7ZMG - chains 6 and L of the 43 polymer chains in the assembly; structure by electron microscopy, 2.44 A resolution.

# Chain 6
Protein: NADH-ubiquinone oxidoreductase chain 6
Source organism: Chaetomium thermophilum var. thermophilum DSM 1495
Notes: EC 7.1.1.2
UniProtKB: G1DJ96 (G1DJ96_CHATD); numbering as in UniProt (aligned over 1-224)
Amino-acid sequence (224 residues; row label = number of the first residue in the row):
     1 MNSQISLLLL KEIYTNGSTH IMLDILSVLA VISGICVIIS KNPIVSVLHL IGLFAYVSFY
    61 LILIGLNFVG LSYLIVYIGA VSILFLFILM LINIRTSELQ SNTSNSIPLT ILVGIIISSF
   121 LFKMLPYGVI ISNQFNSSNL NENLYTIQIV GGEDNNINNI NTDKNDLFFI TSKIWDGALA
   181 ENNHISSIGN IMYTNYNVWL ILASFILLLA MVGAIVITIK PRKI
Unresolved in the structure: 1-2, 135-163, 222-224
Ligand contacts: 1,2-Distearoyl-sn-glycerophosphoethanolamine (3PE): Met22, Phe59, Ile62, Leu63, Asn67, Leu71, Leu74
What the authors report for this chain:
  - conformationally variable residues (helix shift): Tyr77

# Chain L
Protein: NADH-ubiquinone oxidoreductase chain 4L
Source organism: Chaetomium thermophilum var. thermophilum DSM 1495
Notes: EC 7.1.1.2
UniProtKB: G1DJA2 (G1DJA2_CHATD); numbering as in UniProt (aligned over 1-89)
Amino-acid sequence (89 residues; numbered 1 to 89; the number before each row is that of its first residue):
     1 MNITLILFLI GILGFVLNRK NIILMLISIE IMLLSITFLI LLSSLNMDDI IGQTYAIYII
    61 VVAGAESAIG LGILVAFYRL RGSIAIEYK
Unresolved in the structure: 1, 89

# Chain 6 / chain L interface
Pairs across the interface - 97 pairs, chain 6 then chain L:
  Ser27(6) - Ile3(L)
  Val31(6) - Ile10(L)
  Gly34(6) - Ile10(L)
  Ile35(6) - Ile10(L)
  Val37(6) - Leu24(L)
  Val37(6) - Ile27(L)  hydrophobic
  Val37(6) - Ile31(L)  hydrophobic
  Ile38(6) - Ile10(L)
  Ile38(6) - Gly14(L)
  Ile38(6) - Leu24(L)  hydrophobic
  Pro43(6) - Asn21(L)
  Ser46(6) - Ile27(L)
  Val47(6) - Ile27(L)  hydrophobic
  Leu50(6) - Ile27(L)  hydrophobic
  Leu50(6) - Ile31(L)  hydrophobic
  Phe54(6) - Leu34(L)  hydrophobic
  Val57(6) - Leu34(L)  hydrophobic
  Tyr60(6) - Phe38(L)  hydrophobic
  Tyr60(6) - Leu42(L)  hydrophobic
  Leu61(6) - Phe38(L)  hydrophobic
  Leu61(6) - Leu41(L)  hydrophobic
  Ile64(6) - Leu42(L)  hydrophobic
  Ile64(6) - Leu45(L)
  Leu66(6) - Leu41(L)
  Leu66(6) - Gln53(L)
  Phe68(6) - Ile57(L)  hydrophobic
  Val69(6) - Leu41(L)  hydrophobic
  Val69(6) - Gln53(L)
  Tyr73(6) - Leu34(L)  hydrophobic
  Tyr73(6) - Thr37(L)
  Tyr73(6) - Leu41(L)  hydrophobic
  Tyr73(6) - Ile60(L)
  Val76(6) - Ile60(L)  hydrophobic
  Tyr77(6) - Glu30(L)  hydrogen bond
  Tyr77(6) - Ile60(L)
  Tyr77(6) - Ala63(L)  hydrogen bond (side chain-backbone)
  Tyr77(6) - Gly64(L)  hydrogen bond (side chain-backbone)
  Tyr77(6) - Ser67(L)
  Val81(6) - Gly64(L)
  Leu84(6) - Leu71(L)  hydrophobic
  Phe85(6) - Ser67(L)
  Phe85(6) - Leu71(L)  hydrophobic
  Leu89(6) - Ile23(L)  hydrophobic
  Ile92(6) - Tyr78(L)
  Ile92(6) - Ile84(L)  hydrophobic
  Asn93(6) - Tyr78(L)  hydrogen bond
  Ser97(6) - Lys20(L)
  Glu98(6) - Lys20(L)  hydrogen bond (backbone-side chain)
  Glu98(6) - Ala85(L)
  Leu99(6) - Lys20(L)
  Leu99(6) - Asn21(L)
  Leu99(6) - Ile84(L)  hydrophobic
  Leu99(6) - Ala85(L)  hydrophobic
  Gln100(6) - Lys20(L)  hydrogen bond (backbone-side chain)
  Ser101(6) - Leu17(L)  hydrogen bond (side chain-backbone)
  Ser101(6) - Asn18(L)
  Ser101(6) - Arg19(L)
  Ser101(6) - Lys20(L)
  Thr103(6) - Leu17(L)
  Ser106(6) - Val16(L)  hydrogen bond (side chain-backbone)
  Ser106(6) - Leu17(L)
  Ser106(6) - Arg19(L)  hydrogen bond
  Leu109(6) - Val16(L)  hydrophobic
  Thr110(6) - Leu13(L)
  Thr110(6) - Val16(L)
  Thr110(6) - Leu17(L)
  Val113(6) - Ile12(L)  hydrophobic
  Val113(6) - Leu13(L)  hydrophobic
  Ile117(6) - Leu9(L)  hydrophobic
  Ile117(6) - Ile12(L)  hydrophobic
  Leu121(6) - Leu5(L)  hydrophobic
  Leu121(6) - Phe8(L)  hydrophobic
  Leu125(6) - Leu39(L)  hydrophobic
  Pro126(6) - Ser43(L)
  Gly128(6) - Asn46(L)
  Val129(6) - Asn2(L)
  Val129(6) - Leu39(L)  hydrophobic
  Val129(6) - Ser43(L)
  Asn133(6) - Asn2(L)
  His184(6) - Ile50(L)
  His184(6) - Gln53(L)  hydrogen bond
  Ser187(6) - Ile50(L)
  Ile188(6) - Ile50(L)  hydrophobic
  Ile188(6) - Gln53(L)
  Ile191(6) - Ile50(L)  hydrophobic
  Ile191(6) - Ile51(L)  hydrophobic
  Tyr196(6) - Ile51(L)  hydrophobic
  Trp199(6) - Tyr58(L)  hydrophobic
  Leu200(6) - Tyr58(L)  hydrogen bond (backbone-side chain)
  Ala203(6) - Tyr58(L)  hydrophobic
  Ile206(6) - Val62(L)  hydrophobic
  Ala210(6) - Ala65(L)
  Ala210(6) - Ile69(L)  hydrophobic
  Ile217(6) - Gly72(L)
  Ile217(6) - Ile73(L)
  Ile217(6) - Ala76(L)
  Thr218(6) - Gly72(L)
Also at the interface, not in a pair above, chain 6 (66 interface residues in all): Ala30, Leu53, Ser72, Ile88, Gly114, Ser118, Gln134, Met192, Leu207, Ala214
Also at the interface, not in a pair above, chain L (59 interface residues in all): Ile6, Leu7, Leu26, Ser28, Thr54, Val61, Glu66, Ala68, Leu74, Val75, Ile86

# In short
66 residues of chain 6 face 59 of chain L across their interface, with 11 hydrogen bonds. Among the polar
pairs are Tyr77(6)-Glu30(L), Tyr77(6)-Ala63(L) and Tyr77(6)-Gly64(L). Bound to chain 6:
1,2-Distearoyl-sn-glycerophosphoethanolamine. The paper reports conformational variability at Tyr77(6).
Here chain 6 is NADH-ubiquinone oxidoreductase chain 6 and chain L is NADH-ubiquinone oxidoreductase chain 4L,
both from Chaetomium thermophilum var. thermophilum DSM 1495. Entry 7ZMG (CryoEM structure of mitochondrial
complex I from Chaetomium thermophilum (state 1)) was determined by electron microscopy together with 7ZM7,
7ZM8, 7ZMB, 7ZME and 7ZMH from the same study.
